6IY6 - chains A and B of the 6 polymer chains in the assembly; structure by X-ray diffraction, 3.60 A resolution.

== Chain A (and B) ==
Protein: Aspartate--tRNA ligase, cytoplasmic
Organism: Homo sapiens
Notes: EC 6.1.1.12; chain B of this document is another copy of the same molecule, construct and numbering; everything in this record applies to it too
Reference sequence: P14868 (SYDC_HUMAN); residues 21-501 here = UniProt positions 21-501
Sequence (502 residues; row label = number of the first residue in the row; numbering starts at 0):
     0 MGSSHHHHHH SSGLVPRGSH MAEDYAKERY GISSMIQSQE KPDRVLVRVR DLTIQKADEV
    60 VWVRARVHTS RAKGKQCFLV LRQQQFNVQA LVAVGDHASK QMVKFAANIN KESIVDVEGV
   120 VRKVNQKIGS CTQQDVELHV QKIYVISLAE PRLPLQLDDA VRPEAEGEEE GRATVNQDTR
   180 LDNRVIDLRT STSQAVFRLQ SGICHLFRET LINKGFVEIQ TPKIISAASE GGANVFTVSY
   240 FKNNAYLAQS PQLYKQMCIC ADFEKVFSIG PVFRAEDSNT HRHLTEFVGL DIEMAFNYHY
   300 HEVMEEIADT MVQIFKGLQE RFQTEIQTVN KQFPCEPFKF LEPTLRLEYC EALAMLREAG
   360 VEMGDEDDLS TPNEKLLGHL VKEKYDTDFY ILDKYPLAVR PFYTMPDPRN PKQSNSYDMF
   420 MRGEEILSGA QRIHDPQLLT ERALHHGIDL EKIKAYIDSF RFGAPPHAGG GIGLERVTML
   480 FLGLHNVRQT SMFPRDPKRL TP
Not modelled in the structure: 0-22, 155-178, 226-246, 274-280, 496-501 (chain B: 0-22, 155-178, 225-246, 274-281, 496-501)
Sequence notes: initiating methionine (0); expression tag (1-20)
Curated features (UniProtKB/Swiss-Prot):
  - region: Gln251 to Lys254 (Aspartate), Lys411 to Ser415 (Binding site for the 3'-end of tRNA)
  - binding site (L-aspartate): Glu229, Arg273, Ser427, Arg431
  - binding site (ATP): Arg273 to Glu275, Arg281 to Leu283, Glu424, Gly472 to Arg475
  - modified residue: Thr52 (Phosphothreonine), Lys74 (N6-acetyllysine), Ser249 (Phosphoserine), Lys374 (N6-acetyllysine), Thr500 (Phosphothreonine)
  - natural variant: Met256 (M256L: In HBSL), Ala274 (A274V: In HBSL), Asp367 (D367Y: In HBSL), Arg460 (R460H: In HBSL), Pro464 (P464L: In HBSL), Arg487 (R487C: In HBSL), Arg494 (R494C: In HBSL; R494G: In HBSL)
Residues lining bound ligands: Zn2+ (ZN): His204, Arg207, Glu208

== How chain A and chain B interact ==
Pairs across the interface (197; chain A residue first):
  Met34(A) with Met404(B), hydrophobic; His433(B); Asp434(B); Leu437(B), hydrophobic
  Ile35(A) with Asn296(B); Tyr297(B); Gln430(B), hydrogen bond (backbone-side chain); His433(B); Pro465(B), hydrophobic
  Gln36(A) with Met404(B); Pro405(B); Pro407(B); Asn414(B), hydrogen bond (backbone-side chain); Gln430(B)
  Ser37(A) with Phe295(B); Tyr297(B); His298(B); Tyr299(B), hydrogen bond (side chain-backbone); Asn414(B); Gln430(B), hydrogen bond
  Gln38(A) with Pro407(B)
  Glu39(A) with Tyr297(B); His298(B)
  Lys40(A) with His298(B); His300(B)
  Pro41(A) with Tyr297(B)
  Arg43(A) with Tyr297(B), hydrogen bond
  Leu45(A) with Asn296(B); Tyr297(B)
  Arg47(A) with Lys264(B)
  Arg63(A) with Phe295(B), hydrogen bond (side chain-backbone); Asn296(B), hydrogen bond (side chain-backbone); Tyr297(B); Pro465(B)
  Arg65(A) with Cys259(B), hydrogen bond (side chain-backbone); Asp261(B), salt bridge; Phe461(B); Gly462(B), hydrogen bond (side chain-backbone)
  Arg81(A) with Asp261(B), salt bridge
  Gln82(A) with Glu263(B), hydrogen bond
  Gln83(A) with Glu263(B), hydrogen bond
  Glu111(A) with Gly462(B)
  Ile113(A) with Gly462(B); Ala463(B); Pro464(B)
  Asp115(A) with Tyr297(B), hydrogen bond
  Ile145(A) with Pro465(B)
  Ser146(A) with Gly462(B); Ala463(B), hydrogen bond (side chain-backbone)
  Leu147(A) with Arg460(B)
  Ala148(A) with Arg460(B); Phe461(B), hydrophobic; Gly462(B)
  Glu149(A) with Arg460(B), salt bridge; Phe461(B)
  Arg151(A) with Phe461(B)
  Pro153(A) with Phe461(B)
  Leu180(A) with Met256(B); Ala454(B), hydrophobic
  Asp181(A) with Asp457(B)
  Val184(A) with Met256(B), hydrophobic; Cys259(B); Ala260(B); Ser458(B)
  Ile185(A) with Phe461(B), hydrophobic
  Leu187(A) with Ala260(B)
  Arg188(A) with Cys259(B), hydrogen bond (side chain-backbone); Ala260(B); Asp261(B), salt bridge; Phe461(B), hydrogen bond (side chain-backbone); Gly462(B)
  Gln193(A) with Ala260(B), hydrogen bond (side chain-backbone); Phe262(B)
  Phe196(A) with Phe262(B), hydrophobic
  Arg197(A) with Val216(B); Asp261(B), hydrogen bond (side chain-backbone); Phe262(B)
  Ser200(A) with Val216(B); Glu217(B), hydrogen bond (side chain-backbone)
  Cys203(A) with Glu217(B); Gln219(B), hydrogen bond
  His204(A) with Glu208(B); Ile211(B)
  Arg207(A) with Arg207(B); Glu217(B), salt bridge
  Glu208(A) with His204(B); Glu208(B)
  Ile211(A) with His204(B)
  Val216(A) with Arg197(B); Ser200(B)
  Glu217(A) with Ser200(B), hydrogen bond (backbone-side chain); Cys203(B); Arg207(B), salt bridge
  Gln219(A) with Cys203(B), hydrogen bond; Val287(B); Leu473(B)
  Pro221(A) with Lys222(B), hydrogen bond (backbone-side chain); Glu285(B)
  Lys222(A) with Lys222(B); Pro270(B)
  Ile223(A) with Lys222(B); Phe272(B), hydrophobic; Glu285(B)
  Ile224(A) with Arg494(B)
  Ser225(A) with Arg494(B), hydrogen bond (backbone-side chain)
  Tyr253(A) with Phe492(B), hydrophobic
  Met256(A) with Leu180(B), hydrophobic; Val184(B), hydrophobic; Phe492(B), hydrophobic
  Cys257(A) with Met491(B), hydrophobic; Phe492(B), hydrophobic
  Cys259(A) with Arg65(B), hydrogen bond (backbone-side chain); Val184(B); Arg188(B), hydrogen bond (backbone-side chain)
  Ala260(A) with Val184(B); Leu187(B); Arg188(B); Gln193(B), hydrogen bond (backbone-side chain)
  Asp261(A) with Arg65(B), salt bridge; Arg81(B), salt bridge; Gln83(B); Arg188(B), salt bridge; Gln193(B); Arg197(B), hydrogen bond (backbone-side chain)
  Phe262(A) with Gln193(B); Phe196(B), hydrophobic; Arg197(B)
  Glu263(A) with Arg47(B), salt bridge; Gln83(B), hydrogen bond
  Lys264(A) with Arg47(B)
  Phe272(A) with Ile223(B), hydrophobic
  Glu285(A) with Pro221(B); Lys222(B), hydrogen bond (side chain-backbone); Ile223(B), hydrogen bond (side chain-backbone)
  Val287(A) with Gln219(B)
  Phe295(A) with Ser37(B); Arg63(B), hydrogen bond (backbone-side chain)
  Asn296(A) with Ile35(B); Leu45(B); Arg63(B), hydrogen bond (backbone-side chain)
  Tyr297(A) with Ile35(B); Ser37(B); Glu39(B); Pro41(B); Arg43(B), hydrogen bond; Leu45(B); Arg63(B); Asp115(B), hydrogen bond
  His298(A) with Ser37(B); Lys40(B)
  Tyr299(A) with Ser37(B), hydrogen bond (backbone-side chain)
  Met404(A) with Met34(B), hydrophobic; Gln36(B)
  Pro405(A) with Gln36(B)
  Pro407(A) with Gln36(B)
  Arg408(A) with Gln38(B), hydrogen bond (side chain-backbone)
  Asn414(A) with Gln36(B), hydrogen bond (side chain-backbone); Ser37(B)
  Gln430(A) with Ile35(B), hydrogen bond (side chain-backbone); Gln36(B); Ser37(B), hydrogen bond
  His433(A) with Ile35(B)
  Asp434(A) with Met34(B)
  Leu437(A) with Met34(B), hydrophobic
  Ala454(A) with Leu180(B)
  Asp457(A) with Asp181(B)
  Ser458(A) with Leu180(B); Val184(B)
  Arg460(A) with Leu147(B); Ala148(B); Glu149(B), salt bridge
  Phe461(A) with Ala148(B), hydrophobic; Glu149(B); Arg151(B); Pro153(B); Asp181(B); Ile185(B), hydrophobic; Arg188(B), hydrogen bond (backbone-side chain)
  Gly462(A) with Arg65(B), hydrogen bond (backbone-side chain); Glu111(B); Ile113(B); Ser146(B); Ala148(B); Arg188(B)
  Ala463(A) with Ile113(B); Ser146(B), hydrogen bond (backbone-side chain)
  Pro464(A) with Ile113(B)
  Pro465(A) with Ile35(B), hydrophobic; Arg63(B); Ile145(B)
  Leu473(A) with Gln219(B)
  Met491(A) with Cys257(B), hydrophobic
  Phe492(A) with Pro221(B); Tyr253(B), hydrophobic; Met256(B), hydrophobic; Cys257(B), hydrophobic
  Arg494(A) with Ile224(B)
Also at the interface, not in a pair above, chain A (95 interface residues in all): Ser112, Leu152, Ile218, Leu252, Ile268, Pro270, His300
Also at the interface, not in a pair above, chain B (94 interface residues in all): Ser112, Leu152, Arg183, Ile218, Ile268, Glu304, Asp406

== Summary ==
95 residues of chain A and 94 residues of chain B are in contact, with 42 hydrogen bonds and 11 salt bridges.
Polar pairs include Arg65(A)-Asp261(B), Arg81(A)-Asp261(B) and Glu149(A)-Arg460(B). Ligands of chain A: Zn2+.
Both chains are Aspartate--tRNA ligase, cytoplasmic (Homo sapiens). Entry 6IY6 (Crystal structure of human
cytosolic aspartyl-tRNA synthetase (DRS) in complex with glutathion-S transferase (GST) domains from ...) was
determined by X-ray diffraction.
